Entry 5EPI (X-ray diffraction, 4.10 A resolution (low resolution: residue-level contacts below are approximate; hydrogen-bond / salt-bridge calls are withheld)); this record covers chains B and C of the 4 polymer chains in the assembly.

== Chain B ==
Molecule: RNA-directed RNA polymerase catalytic subunit
Organism: Influenza B virus (B/Memphis/13/2003)
Notes: EC 2.7.7.48; fragment: pb1 subunit
UniProtKB: Q5V8Y6 (Q5V8Y6_9INFB); residue numbers follow UniProt; this construct covers 1-752
Sequence (772 residues; each row starts with the number of its first residue; numbers below 1 keep their minus sign (Gly-8 is residue -8)):
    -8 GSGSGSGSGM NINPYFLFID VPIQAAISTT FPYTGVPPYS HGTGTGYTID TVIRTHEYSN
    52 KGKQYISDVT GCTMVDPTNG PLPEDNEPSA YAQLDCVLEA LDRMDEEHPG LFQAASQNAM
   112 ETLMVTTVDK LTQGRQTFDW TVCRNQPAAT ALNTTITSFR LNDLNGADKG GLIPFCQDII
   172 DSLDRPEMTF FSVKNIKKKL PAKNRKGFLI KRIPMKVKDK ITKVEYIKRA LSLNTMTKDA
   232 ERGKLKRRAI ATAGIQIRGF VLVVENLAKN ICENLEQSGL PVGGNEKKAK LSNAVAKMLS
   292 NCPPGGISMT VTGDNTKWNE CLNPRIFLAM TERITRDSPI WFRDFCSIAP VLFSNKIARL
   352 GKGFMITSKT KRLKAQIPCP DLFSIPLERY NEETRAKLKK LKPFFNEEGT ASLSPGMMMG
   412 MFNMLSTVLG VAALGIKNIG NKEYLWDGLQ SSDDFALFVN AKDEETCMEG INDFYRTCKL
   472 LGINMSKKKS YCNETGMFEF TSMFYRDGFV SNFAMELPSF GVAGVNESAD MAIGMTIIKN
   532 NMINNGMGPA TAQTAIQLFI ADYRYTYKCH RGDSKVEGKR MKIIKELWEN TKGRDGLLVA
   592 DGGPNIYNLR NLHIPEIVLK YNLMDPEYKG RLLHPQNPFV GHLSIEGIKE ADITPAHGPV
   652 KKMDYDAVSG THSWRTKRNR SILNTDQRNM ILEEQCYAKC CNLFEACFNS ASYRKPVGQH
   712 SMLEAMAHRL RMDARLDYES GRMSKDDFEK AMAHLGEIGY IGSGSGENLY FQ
Unresolved in the structure: -8 to 0, 646-652
Construct notes: expression tag (-8 to 0, 753-763)

== Chain C ==
Molecule: Polymerase basic protein 2
Organism: Influenza B virus (B/Memphis/13/2003)
UniProtKB: Q5V8X3 (Q5V8X3_9INFB); residues 1-770 here = UniProt positions 1-770
Sequence (798 residues; numbered -8 to 789; the number before each row is that of its first residue; numbers below 1 keep their minus sign (Gly-8 is residue -8)):
    -8 GSGSGSGSAM TLAKIELLKQ LLRDNEAKTV LKQTTVDQYN IIRKFNTSRI EKNPSLRMKW
    52 AMCSNFPLAL TKGDMANRIP LEYKGIQLKT NAEDIGTKGQ MCSIAAVTWW NTYGPIGDTE
   112 GFERVYESFF LRKMRLDNAT WGRITFGPVE RVRKRVLLNP LTKEMPPDEA SNVIMEILFP
   172 KEAGIPREST WIHRELIKEK REKLKGTMIT PIVLAYMLER ELVARRRFLP VAGATSAEFI
   232 EMLHCLQGEN WRQIYHPGGN KLTESRSQSM IVACRKIIRR SIVASNPLEL AVEIANKTVI
   292 DTEPLKSCLA AIDGGDVACD IIRAALGLKI RQRQRFGRLE LKRISGRGFK NDEEILIGNG
   352 TIQKIGIWDG EEEFHVRCGE CRGILKKSKM KLEKLLINSA KKEDMRDLII LCMVFSQDTR
   412 MFQGVRGEIN FLNRAGQLLS PMYQLQRYFL NRSNDLFDQW GYEESPKASE LHGINESMNA
   472 SDYTLKGVVV TRNVIDDFSS TETEKVSITK NLSLIKRTGE VIMGANDVSE LESQAQLMIT
   532 YDTPKMWEMG TTKELVQNTY QWVLKNLVTL KAQFLLGKED MFQWDAFEAF ESIIPQKMAG
   592 QYSGFARAVL KQMRDQEVMK TDQFIKLLPF CFSPPKLRSN GEPYQFLKLV LKGGGENFIE
   652 VRKGSPLFSY NPQTEVLTIC GRMMSLKGKI EDEERNRSMG NAVLAGFLVS GKYDPDLGDF
   712 KTIEELEKLK PGEKANILLY QGKPVKVVKR KRYSALSNDI SQGIKRQRMT VESMGWALSG
   772 WSHPQFEKGS GSENLYFQ
Unresolved in the structure: -8 to -1, 680-692, 743-744, 776-789
Construct notes: expression tag (-8 to 0, 771-789)

== How chain B and chain C interact ==
Pairs across the interface - 260 pairs, chain B then chain C:
  Tyr30(B) with Asn44(C)
  Glu98(B) with Gly337(C)
  His99(B) with Ile335(C)
  Pro100(B) with Arg338(C)
  Thr123(B) with Ile32(C); Lys35(C)
  Gln127(B) with Lys43(C)
  Pro138(B) with Asn37(C); Ile41(C)
  Ala140(B) with Ile32(C); Lys35(C)
  Thr141(B) with Phe36(C); Asn37(C)
  Leu143(B) with Ile32(C)
  Asn144(B) with Ile33(C); Phe36(C)
  Ile147(B) with Gln29(C); Ile32(C)
  Arg151(B) with Gln24(C); Thr25(C); Gln29(C)
  Ala158(B) with Gln29(C)
  Asp159(B) with Asp28(C); Gln29(C)
  Glu267(B) with Ile335(C)
  Asn276(B) with Arg144(C); Phe219(C); Leu220(C); Pro221(C)
  Glu277(B) with Phe219(C)
  Ala280(B) with Arg144(C); Asp487(C)
  Ser283(B) with Val485(C); Asp487(C)
  Asn284(B) with His366(C); Ile375(C); Ile486(C); Asp487(C)
  Ala287(B) with Ile375(C); Leu387(C)
  Lys288(B) with Ile335(C); Ile375(C)
  Leu290(B) with Glu461(C); Asn484(C)
  Ser291(B) with Lys385(C); Leu387(C)
  Asn292(B) with Lys377(C); Lys385(C)
  Pro294(B) with Pro457(C)
  Pro295(B) with Glu454(C); Glu455(C)
  Gly297(B) with Lys458(C)
  Thr486(B) with Ser460(C); Glu461(C)
  Gly487(B) with Glu461(C)
  Tyr496(B) with Glu461(C); Asn484(C)
  Asp498(B) with Asn484(C)
  Val513(B) with Ser46(C); Lys50(C)
  Ala514(B) with Pro45(C); Ser46(C)
  Gly515(B) with Pro45(C); Met49(C)
  Val516(B) with Met49(C)
  Lys530(B) with His235(C)
  Met533(B) with His235(C)
  Ile534(B) with Arg142(C); Pro221(C); His235(C)
  Asp553(B) with Lys50(C)
  Thr557(B) with Lys50(C); Met53(C)
  Tyr558(B) with Met49(C); Met53(C)
  Lys559(B) with Cys54(C)
  Arg571(B) with Ile95(C); Thr99(C)
  Ile574(B) with Ala96(C); Thr99(C); Thr103(C)
  Glu577(B) with Tyr74(C); Lys75(C); Tyr104(C)
  Leu578(B) with Thr103(C)
  Asn581(B) with Tyr104(C)
  Asp592(B) with Asn102(C)
  Leu600(B) with His235(C); Cys236(C)
  Arg601(B) with Leu127(C); Met233(C); Cys236(C)
  Asn602(B) with Leu127(C)
  His604(B) with Arg123(C); Glu232(C); Met233(C); His235(C)
  Ile605(B) with Arg123(C); Lys124(C); Leu127(C)
  Pro606(B) with Phe120(C)
  Val609(B) with Phe120(C); Phe121(C); Lys124(C)
  Leu610(B) with Lys124(C)
  Tyr612(B) with Thr110(C); Phe113(C); Glu114(C); Phe121(C)
  Asn613(B) with Lys124(C)
  Tyr619(B) with Asn102(C)
  Lys620(B) with Thr110(C)
  Gly621(B) with Gly108(C); Thr110(C)
  Arg622(B) with Trp101(C); Asn102(C); Thr103(C); Gly105(C); Pro106(C)
  Leu623(B) with Asn102(C)
  Leu624(B) with Thr110(C); Phe113(C)
  His625(B) with Trp101(C); Pro106(C); Ile107(C); Gly108(C)
  Pro626(B) with Asp109(C); Met199(C)
  Gln627(B) with Met66(C)
  Pro629(B) with Leu61(C); Thr62(C); Ile70(C)
  Phe630(B) with Leu61(C); Ile70(C); Ala97(C); Val98(C); Trp101(C)
  Gly632(B) with Thr62(C)
  His633(B) with Arg34(C)
  Ile636(B) with Ile203(C)
  Ile639(B) with Val204(C)
  Lys640(B) with Tyr207(C); Arg216(C)
  Asp655(B) with Arg216(C); Arg218(C)
  Tyr656(B) with Tyr207(C)
  Asp657(B) with Phe120(C); Arg123(C); Tyr207(C); Arg211(C); Arg216(C)
  Val659(B) with Phe113(C); Tyr117(C)
  Ser660(B) with Tyr117(C)
  Thr662(B) with Val98(C); Trp101(C); Asn102(C)
  His663(B) with Val98(C); Asn102(C)
  Trp665(B) with Met49(C); Met53(C); Leu59(C); Val98(C)
  Arg666(B) with Leu59(C); Ala60(C)
  Thr667(B) with Pro58(C); Ala60(C)
  Lys668(B) with Phe57(C); Pro58(C)
  Asn670(B) with Glu42(C); Arg48(C)
  Arg679(B) with Ile86(C)
  Met681(B) with Thr38(C)
  Glu685(B) with Thr38(C)
  Gln686(B) with Gly87(C); Thr88(C)
  Cys687(B) with Glu17(C); Ala18(C)
  Tyr688(B) with Val21(C); Ile33(C); Phe36(C)
  Cys691(B) with Ala18(C); Val21(C); Leu22(C)
  Cys692(B) with Tyr30(C); Ile33(C); Arg34(C)
  Asn693(B) with Arg34(C)
  Leu694(B) with Leu8(C); Leu9(C); Leu12(C)
  Phe695(B) with Tyr30(C)
  Glu696(B) with Tyr30(C); Arg34(C)
  Ala697(B) with Lys5(C)
  Phe699(B) with Glu173(C)
  Asn700(B) with Glu173(C)
  Ser701(B) with Glu173(C)
  Ala702(B) with Tyr30(C)
  Ser703(B) with Ile203(C)
  Tyr704(B) with Ser162(C); Ile165(C); Ile203(C); Ala206(C); Glu210(C)
  Arg705(B) with Ser162(C); Asn163(C); Met166(C)
  Lys706(B) with Asn31(C)
  Pro707(B) with Val27(C); Asn31(C)
  Val708(B) with Val27(C); Asp28(C)
  Gly709(B) with Val27(C); Asp28(C)
  Gln710(B) with Thr26(C); Asp28(C)
  His711(B) with Thr26(C); Val27(C)
  Ser712(B) with Leu22(C); Lys23(C); Thr25(C); Val27(C)
  Met713(B) with Leu22(C); Thr25(C); Thr26(C); Ile33(C)
  Leu714(B) with Leu9(C); Leu13(C); Leu22(C)
  Arg720(B) with Glu173(C)
  Leu721(B) with Lys5(C); Ile6(C); Leu9(C)
  Asp724(B) with Thr2(C)
  Ala725(B) with Thr2(C)
  Asp728(B) with Ala0(C); Thr2(C)
  Arg733(B) with Asp707(C)
  Asp738(B) with Leu3(C)
  Ala742(B) with Leu3(C); Ile6(C)
  His745(B) with Ile6(C); Lys10(C)
  Leu746(B) with Ile6(C)
  Glu748(B) with Lys10(C)
  Ile749(B) with Ile6(C); Leu9(C); Leu13(C)
  Ile752(B) with Lys19(C); Lys23(C)
  Gly753(B) with Lys23(C)
  Gly755(B) with Lys23(C)
  Ser756(B) with Lys23(C)
  Gly757(B) with Asn16(C); Lys19(C)
  Glu758(B) with Lys19(C)
  Asn759(B) with Leu13(C); Lys19(C)
  Tyr761(B) with Arg14(C)
Other interface residues (no listed pair), chain B (177 interface residues in all): Val119, Asp120, Gln124, Lys160, Gly161, Met227, Glu264, Asn265, Lys279, Lys281, Cys293, Gly296, Ile298, Ser299, Glu485, Gly499, Asn535, Pro540, Lys570, Lys573, Ile575, Ile608, Asn628, Val631, Leu634, Ala658, Ile682, Leu683, Glu684, Ala689, Lys690, Cys698, Ala716, Met717, Leu727, Glu730, Ser731, Met734, Lys741, Ser754
Other interface residues (no listed pair), chain C (142 interface residues in all): Arg40, Ala67, Ile77, Leu79, Asp85, Met92, Cys93, Trp100, Trp132, Phe170, Lys172, Leu234, Trp242, Ser336, Ser456, Ala459, Leu462, Thr492, Glu493, Lys725

== Summary ==
177 residues of chain B and 142 residues of chain C are in contact.
Chain B is RNA-directed RNA polymerase catalytic subunit and chain C is Polymerase basic protein 2, both from
Influenza B virus (B/Memphis/13/2003); the structure, Crystal structure of influenza B polymerase with bound
5' crna exhibits A novel domain arrangement, was determined by X-ray diffraction together with 5FML and 5FMZ
from the same study.
